PDB entry 7TAH | electron microscopy, 2.30 A resolution | chains B and D of the 4 polymer chains in the assembly

Chain B:
Protein: viral protein 2
Organism: enterovirus D68
UniProtKB: A0A097BW12 (A0A097BW12_HED68); residues 10-247 here correspond to UniProt positions 79-316 (UniProt number = residue number + 69)
Amino-acid sequence (238 residues; numbered 10 to 247; the number before each row is that of its first residue):
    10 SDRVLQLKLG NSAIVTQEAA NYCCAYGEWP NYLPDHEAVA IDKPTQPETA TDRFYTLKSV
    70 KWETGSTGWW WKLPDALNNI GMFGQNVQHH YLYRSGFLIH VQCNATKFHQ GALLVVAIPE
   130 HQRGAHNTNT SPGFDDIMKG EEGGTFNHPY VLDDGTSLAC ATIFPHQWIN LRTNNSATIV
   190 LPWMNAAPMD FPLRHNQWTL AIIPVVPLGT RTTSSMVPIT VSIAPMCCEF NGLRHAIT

Chain D:
Protein: viral protein 4
Organism: enterovirus D68
UniProtKB: A0A097BW12 (A0A097BW12_HED68); residues 1-68 here correspond to UniProt positions 2-69 (UniProt number = residue number + 1)
Amino-acid sequence (68 residues; each row starts with the number of its first residue):
     1 GAQVTRQQTG THENANIATN GSHITYNQIN FYKDSYAASA SKQDFSQDPS KFTEPVVEGL
    61 KAGAPVLK
Not modelled in the structure: 1-28, 68

Chain B / chain D interface:
Contacting residue pairs (12):
  Asp11(B) - Val66(D)
  Asp11(B) - Leu67(D)
  Asn30(B) - Val56(D)
  Asn30(B) - Val57(D)
  Asn30(B) - Glu58(D)  hydrogen bond (side chain-backbone)
  Tyr31(B) - Val56(D)
  Tyr31(B) - Val57(D)  hydrogen bond (backbone-backbone)
  Cys32(B) - Pro55(D)
  Cys33(B) - Pro55(D)  hydrogen bond (backbone-backbone)
  Tyr35(B) - Lys51(D)
  Tyr35(B) - Phe52(D)  hydrophobic
  Thr182(B) - Leu67(D)
Also at the interface, not in a pair above, chain B (11 interface residues in all): Arg12, Ala28, Ala29, Gly36
Also at the interface, not in a pair above, chain D (9 interface residues in all): Leu60

Overview:
11 residues of chain B face 9 of chain D across their interface, with 3 hydrogen bonds. Polar contacts include
Asn30(B)-Glu58(D), Tyr31(B)-Val57(D) and Cys33(B)-Pro55(D).
Here chain B is viral protein 2 and chain D is viral protein 4, both from enterovirus D68. Entry 7TAH (Cryo-EM
structure of Human Enterovirus D68 US/MO/14-18947 strain in complex with inhibitor 11526091 (no/low
occupancy-no inhibitor ...) was determined by electron microscopy.
